Entry 1PHE (X-ray diffraction, 1.60 A resolution); this record covers chain A.

== Chain A ==
Protein: Cytochrome P450-cam
Organism: Pseudomonas putida
Notes: EC 1.14.15.1
UniProt: P00183 (CPXA_PSEPU); numbering as in UniProt (aligned over 1-414)
Chain sequence (414 residues; row label = number of the first residue in the row):
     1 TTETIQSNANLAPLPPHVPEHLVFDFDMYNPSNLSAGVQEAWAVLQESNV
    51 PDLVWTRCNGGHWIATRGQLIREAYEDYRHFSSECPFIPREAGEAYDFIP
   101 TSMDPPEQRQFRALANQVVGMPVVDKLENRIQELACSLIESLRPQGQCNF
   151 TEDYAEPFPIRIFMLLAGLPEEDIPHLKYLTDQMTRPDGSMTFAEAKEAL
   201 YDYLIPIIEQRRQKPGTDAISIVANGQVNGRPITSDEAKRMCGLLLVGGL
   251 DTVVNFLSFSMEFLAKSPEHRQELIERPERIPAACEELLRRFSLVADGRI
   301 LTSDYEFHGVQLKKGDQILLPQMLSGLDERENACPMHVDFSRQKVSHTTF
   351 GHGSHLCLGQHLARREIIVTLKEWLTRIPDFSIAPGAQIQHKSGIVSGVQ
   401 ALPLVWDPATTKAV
Unresolved in the structure: 1-9
Metal / ion sites: heme Fe: Cys357 (together with sulfate ion)
Residues lining bound ligands:
  - heme (HEM): Tyr75, Pro100, Thr101, Gln108, Arg112, Val119, Phe163, Leu244, Leu245, Gly248, Gly249, Thr252, Val253, Phe256, Leu294, Val295, Asp297, Arg299, Gln322, Thr349, Phe350, Gly351, Ser354, His355, Leu356, Cys357, Leu358, Gly359, Leu362, Ala363
  - 2-phenyl-1H-imidazole (PIY): Phe87, Tyr96, Phe98, Met184, Thr185, Leu244, Val247, Thr252, Val295, Val396

== Overview ==
Ligands of chain A: heme and 2-phenyl-1H-imidazole.
Chain A is Cytochrome P450-cam (Pseudomonas putida); the structure, Crystal structures of metyrapone-and
phenylimidazole-inhibited complexes of cytochrome P450-cam, was determined by X-ray diffraction, deposited
together with 1PHD, 1PHF and 1PHG.
